Entry 6YYS (electron microscopy, 3.08 A resolution); this record covers chains D and H of the 6 polymer chains in the assembly.

# Chain D
Molecule: DNA-directed RNA polymerase subunit beta'
From: Mycolicibacterium smegmatis MC2 155
Notes: EC 2.7.7.6
UniProtKB: A0QS66 (RPOC_MYCS2); numbering as in UniProt (aligned over 1-1317)
Amino-acid sequence (1317 residues; each row starts with the number of its first residue):
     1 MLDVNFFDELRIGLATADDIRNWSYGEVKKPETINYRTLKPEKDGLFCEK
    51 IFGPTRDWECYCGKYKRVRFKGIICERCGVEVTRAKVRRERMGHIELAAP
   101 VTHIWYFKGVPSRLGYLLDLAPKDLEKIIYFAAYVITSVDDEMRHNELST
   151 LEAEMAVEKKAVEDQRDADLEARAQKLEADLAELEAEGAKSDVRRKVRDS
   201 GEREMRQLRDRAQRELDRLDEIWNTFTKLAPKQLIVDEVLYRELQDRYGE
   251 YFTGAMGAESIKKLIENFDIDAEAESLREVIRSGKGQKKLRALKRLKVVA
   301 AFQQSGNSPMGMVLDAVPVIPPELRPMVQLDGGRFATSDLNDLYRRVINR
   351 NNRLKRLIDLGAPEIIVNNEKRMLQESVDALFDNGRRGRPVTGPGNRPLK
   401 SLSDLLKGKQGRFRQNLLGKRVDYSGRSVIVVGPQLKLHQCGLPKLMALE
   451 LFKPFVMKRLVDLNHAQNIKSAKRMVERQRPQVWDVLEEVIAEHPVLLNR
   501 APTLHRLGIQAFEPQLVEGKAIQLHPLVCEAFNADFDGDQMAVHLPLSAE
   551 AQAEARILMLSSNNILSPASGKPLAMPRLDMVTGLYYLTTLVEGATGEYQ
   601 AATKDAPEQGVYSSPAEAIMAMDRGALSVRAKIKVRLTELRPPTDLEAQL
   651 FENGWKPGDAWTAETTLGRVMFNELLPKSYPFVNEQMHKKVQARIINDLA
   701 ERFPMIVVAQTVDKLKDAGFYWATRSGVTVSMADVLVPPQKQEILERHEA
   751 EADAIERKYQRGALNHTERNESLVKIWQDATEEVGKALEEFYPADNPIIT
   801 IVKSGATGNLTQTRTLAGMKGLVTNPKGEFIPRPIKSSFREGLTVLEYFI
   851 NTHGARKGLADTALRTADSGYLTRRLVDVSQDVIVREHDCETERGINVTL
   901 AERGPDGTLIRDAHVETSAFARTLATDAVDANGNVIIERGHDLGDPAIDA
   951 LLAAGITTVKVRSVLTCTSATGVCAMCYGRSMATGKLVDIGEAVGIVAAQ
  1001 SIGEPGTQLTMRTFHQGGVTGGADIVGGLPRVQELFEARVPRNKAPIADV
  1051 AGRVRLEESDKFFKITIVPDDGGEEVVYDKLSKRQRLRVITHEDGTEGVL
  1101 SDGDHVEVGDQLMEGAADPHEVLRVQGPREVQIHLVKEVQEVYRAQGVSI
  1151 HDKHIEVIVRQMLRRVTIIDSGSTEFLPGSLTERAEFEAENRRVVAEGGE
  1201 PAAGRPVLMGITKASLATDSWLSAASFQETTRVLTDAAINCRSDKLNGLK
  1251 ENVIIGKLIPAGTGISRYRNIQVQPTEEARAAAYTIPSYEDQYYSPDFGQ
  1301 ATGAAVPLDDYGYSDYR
Not modelled in the structure: 1-5, 1284-1317
UniProt features mapped onto this chain:
  - binding site (Zn(2+)): Cys60, Cys62, Cys75, Cys78, Cys890, Cys967, Cys974, Cys977
  - binding site (Mg(2+)): Asp535, Asp537, Asp539
Metal / ion sites: Zn2+ site 1: Cys60, Cys62, Cys75, Cys78; Mg2+: Asp535, Asp537, Asp539 (shared with Asp483(H) of chain H); Zn2+ site 2: Cys890, Cys967, Cys974, Cys977

# Chain H
Molecule: RNA polymerase-associated transcription factor HelD
From: Mycolicibacterium smegmatis MC2 155
Notes: EC 3.6.4.12
UniProtKB: A0QUE0 (A0QUE0_MYCS2); residue numbers follow UniProt; this construct covers 1-736
Amino-acid sequence (736 residues; each row starts with the number of its first residue):
     1 MSGRDYEDELQSERDYVAGLYARLDAERAQSQRRYAAALREHGGTAVERD
    51 AEVRALAKDIARLNVADNGLCFGRLDTLDDARLYIGRLGIFDRDNDFEPL
   101 LLDWRAPMARPFYVATAANPENMRRRRQFHTLGRKVVDFTDEILGRPTGA
   151 EHDATNDAALLAAVNAPRGEGMRDIVATIQAEQDQVIRLDHTGVLVIEGG
   201 PGTGKTVVALHRVAYLLYTYRKQMERHGVLVVGPTPAFLDHIGRVLPSLG
   251 ESDAVFMTPGDFVPGLHVTAEDTPEAAEVKGSLKILDVLKAAVADRQELP
   301 SEPIPIDLSDVTMRIDAETAKWARDEARKTGLPHNEARAEFVDVVTYVVT
   351 ERAVARIGRGWLTRDDKHAWEKMRADVVGELEDHEQFNAALDALWPILTP
   401 EDVLAQLYTSHERLRAAGAPECLWRADGEAWTVSDVPLLDELVDLLGRNK
   451 AADEAAERERREEEAYAAGVLDLMVDREDLMDDEDHLLAQDLIDAEELAD
   501 RFKEQDNRELSERAAADREWTYGHVVVDEAQELSEMDWRLLMRRCPRRSF
   551 TIVGDLAQRRSPAGARSWGAMLDSYVPGRWVYKSLSVNYRTPAEIMAVAA
   601 AVLAEFAPDATPPDSVRACGVAPWARQVTDDDIASAIAEFVSEEAGREGT
   651 SVVIGPPDVPGTVPPSETKGLEFDAVLVVEPERILADGPRGAAELYVALT
   701 RATQRLGVLYRDALPQALAGLAEGDAAATVEQRTSA
Not modelled in the structure: 147-173, 718-736
Metal / ion sites: Mg2+: Asp483 (shared with Asp535(D), Asp537(D), Asp539(D) of chain D)
From the paper describing this entry:
  - Mg2+ coordination: Asp483
  - contacts within the chain: Val475-Leu480 (hydrophobic contact), Arg477-Asp491, Arg477-Asp485 (salt bridge), Val475-Leu488 (hydrophobic contact)
  - conformationally variable residues (helix shift): Leu230 to Ser252

# Interface between chain D and chain H
Pairs across the interface - 111 pairs, chain D then chain H:
  Lys123(D) - Glu385(H)
  Val236(D) - Ser309(H)
  Arg389(D) - Glu371(H)
  Arg389(D) - Arg374(H)  hydrogen bond (side chain-backbone)
  Arg389(D) - Ala375(H)
  Leu417(D) - Gly469(H)
  Leu417(D) - Asp472(H)
  Leu417(D) - Leu473(H)  hydrophobic
  Arg421(D) - Asp479(H)  salt bridge
  Arg427(D) - Asp479(H)  salt bridge
  Arg427(D) - Leu480(H)  hydrogen bond (side chain-backbone)
  Arg427(D) - Met481(H)
  Asn499(D) - Met481(H)
  Arg500(D) - Met481(H)  hydrogen bond (side chain-backbone)
  Arg500(D) - Asp482(H)  salt bridge
  Ala501(D) - Met481(H)
  Asp537(D) - Asp483(H)
  Gly538(D) - Asp483(H)
  Asp539(D) - Met481(H)
  Asp539(D) - Asp482(H)
  Asp539(D) - Asp483(H)  hydrogen bond (side chain-backbone)
  Gln540(D) - Met481(H)  hydrogen bond (backbone-backbone)
  Gln540(D) - Asp482(H)
  Met541(D) - Met481(H)  hydrophobic
  Ala542(D) - Met481(H)  hydrogen bond (backbone-side chain)
  Glu751(D) - Arg93(H)  salt bridge
  Glu751(D) - Phe97(H)
  Ala754(D) - Asp96(H)
  Ile755(D) - Phe97(H)  hydrophobic
  Arg757(D) - Asp96(H)  salt bridge
  Lys758(D) - Asp96(H)
  Lys758(D) - Phe97(H)
  Gly762(D) - Ala106(H)
  Gly762(D) - Pro107(H)
  Gly762(D) - Met108(H)  hydrogen bond (backbone-backbone)
  Ala763(D) - Phe91(H)
  Ala763(D) - Leu102(H)
  Ala763(D) - Met108(H)  hydrophobic
  Leu764(D) - Phe91(H)  hydrophobic
  Asn765(D) - Arg105(H)  hydrogen bond (side chain-backbone)
  Asn765(D) - Ala106(H)
  Asn765(D) - Pro107(H)
  Glu768(D) - Gly89(H)  hydrogen bond (side chain-backbone)
  Glu771(D) - Arg62(H)  salt bridge
  Lys775(D) - Glu27(H)  salt bridge
  Ile776(D) - Phe97(H)  hydrophobic
  Gln778(D) - Arg34(H)  hydrogen bond
  Asp779(D) - Arg93(H)  salt bridge
  Asn809(D) - Glu41(H)
  Asn809(D) - Gly43(H)  hydrogen bond (side chain-backbone)
  Lys820(D) - Glu48(H)  salt bridge
  Gly828(D) - Ala51(H)
  Phe830(D) - Ala51(H)  hydrophobic
  Phe830(D) - Glu52(H)
  Phe830(D) - Ala55(H)  hydrophobic
  Lys857(D) - Val47(H)
  Gly858(D) - Val47(H)
  Leu859(D) - Leu487(H)
  Ala860(D) - Leu487(H)
  Ala860(D) - Leu492(H)  hydrophobic
  Asp861(D) - Asp50(H)
  Ala863(D) - Leu487(H)
  Ala863(D) - Leu488(H)
  Ala863(D) - Ala489(H)
  Leu864(D) - Ile493(H)  hydrophobic
  Arg865(D) - Asp50(H)  salt bridge
  Thr866(D) - Met474(H)
  Ala867(D) - Val470(H)
  Ala867(D) - Met474(H)
  Ala867(D) - Ala489(H)  hydrophobic
  Asp868(D) - Arg501(H)  salt bridge
  Asp868(D) - Phe502(H)
  Tyr871(D) - Glu463(H)  hydrogen bond
  Tyr871(D) - Val470(H)
  Tyr871(D) - Phe502(H)  hydrophobic
  Arg874(D) - Tyr466(H)  hydrogen bond (side chain-backbone)
  Arg874(D) - Val470(H)
  Arg874(D) - Leu473(H)
  Arg875(D) - Glu463(H)  salt bridge
  Arg875(D) - Tyr466(H)
  Asp878(D) - Tyr466(H)  hydrogen bond
  Gln1008(D) - Arg49(H)  hydrogen bond (backbone-side chain)
  Leu1009(D) - Arg49(H)
  Thr1010(D) - Leu39(H)
  Arg1012(D) - Arg501(H)  hydrogen bond (backbone-side chain)
  Arg1012(D) - Gln505(H)
  Phe1014(D) - Arg501(H)
  Val1019(D) - Arg226(H)
  Thr1020(D) - Asn507(H)
  Ile1025(D) - Tyr35(H)
  Arg1039(D) - Phe502(H)  hydrogen bond (side chain-backbone)
  Arg1039(D) - Lys503(H)
  Arg1039(D) - Glu504(H)
  Val1040(D) - Glu504(H)
  Glu1058(D) - Leu132(H)
  Ser1059(D) - Leu132(H)
  Lys1061(D) - Gly250(H)  hydrogen bond (side chain-backbone)
  Lys1061(D) - Glu251(H)
  Lys1083(D) - Asn68(H)
  Lys1083(D) - Leu132(H)
  Lys1083(D) - Gly133(H)
  Arg1084(D) - Glu251(H)  salt bridge
  Arg1086(D) - Asn64(H)
  Arg1086(D) - Asp67(H)  salt bridge
  Arg1144(D) - Arg40(H)
  Ala1145(D) - Leu39(H)
  Ala1145(D) - Arg40(H)  hydrogen bond (backbone-backbone)
  Gln1146(D) - Leu39(H)
  Gln1146(D) - Arg40(H)
  Gln1146(D) - Arg49(H)  hydrogen bond
  Gln1228(D) - Glu462(H)
Interface residues without a listed pair, chain D (84 interface residues in all): Gly388, Leu418, Arg761, Ser772, Thr811, Thr824, Gly870, Thr1007, Met1011, Thr1013, Gly1022, Asp1024, Gln1033, Asp1060, Gly1147
Interface residues without a listed pair, chain H (84 interface residues in all): Arg28, Ala36, His42, Gly44, Ala46, Arg54, Ala57, Lys58, Ala61, Val65, Leu88, Glu98, Pro99, Asp103, Val378, Glu382, Asp383, Leu471, Val475, Glu478, Leu498, Glu509
The authors on this interface:
  - specific contacts: Arg500(D)-Asp482(H), Tyr871(D)-Phe502(H) (pi stacking), Arg874(D)-Tyr466(H), Arg875(D)-Tyr466(H), Val470(H)-Tyr871(D) (hydrophobic contact), Leu498(H)-Tyr871(D) (hydrophobic contact)
  - interface residues, chain H: Met481(H)

# Summary
The chain D/chain H interface involves 84 residues from each chain, with 20 hydrogen bonds and 14 salt
bridges. Polar contacts include Arg421(D)-Asp479(H), Arg427(D)-Asp479(H) and Arg500(D)-Asp482(H). The authors
report contacts between Arg500(D) and Asp482(H), Arg874(D) and Tyr466(H) and Arg875(D) and Tyr466(H); pi
stacking between Tyr871(D) and Phe502(H); hydrophobic contacts between Val470(H) and Tyr871(D) and Leu498(H)
and Tyr871(D). From the paper: the interface residue Met481(H); Mg2+ coordination by Asp483(H).
Here chain D is DNA-directed RNA polymerase subunit beta' and chain H is RNA polymerase-associated
transcription factor HelD, both from Mycolicibacterium smegmatis MC2 155. Entry 6YYS (Structure of
Mycobacterium smegmatis HelD protein in complex with RNA polymerase core - State II, primary ...) was
determined by electron microscopy together with 6YXU and 6VSX from the same study.
